5D4D - chains D and H of the 8 polymer chains in the assembly; structure by X-ray diffraction, 3.00 A resolution.

Chain D:
Protein: DNA-directed RNA polymerase subunit beta'
Organism: Thermus thermophilus (strain HB8 / ATCC 27634 / DSM 579)
Notes: EC 2.7.7.6
UniProtKB: Q8RQE8 (RPOC_THET8); residue numbers follow UniProt; this construct covers 1-1524
Amino-acid sequence (1524 residues; numbered 1 to 1524; the number before each row is that of its first residue):
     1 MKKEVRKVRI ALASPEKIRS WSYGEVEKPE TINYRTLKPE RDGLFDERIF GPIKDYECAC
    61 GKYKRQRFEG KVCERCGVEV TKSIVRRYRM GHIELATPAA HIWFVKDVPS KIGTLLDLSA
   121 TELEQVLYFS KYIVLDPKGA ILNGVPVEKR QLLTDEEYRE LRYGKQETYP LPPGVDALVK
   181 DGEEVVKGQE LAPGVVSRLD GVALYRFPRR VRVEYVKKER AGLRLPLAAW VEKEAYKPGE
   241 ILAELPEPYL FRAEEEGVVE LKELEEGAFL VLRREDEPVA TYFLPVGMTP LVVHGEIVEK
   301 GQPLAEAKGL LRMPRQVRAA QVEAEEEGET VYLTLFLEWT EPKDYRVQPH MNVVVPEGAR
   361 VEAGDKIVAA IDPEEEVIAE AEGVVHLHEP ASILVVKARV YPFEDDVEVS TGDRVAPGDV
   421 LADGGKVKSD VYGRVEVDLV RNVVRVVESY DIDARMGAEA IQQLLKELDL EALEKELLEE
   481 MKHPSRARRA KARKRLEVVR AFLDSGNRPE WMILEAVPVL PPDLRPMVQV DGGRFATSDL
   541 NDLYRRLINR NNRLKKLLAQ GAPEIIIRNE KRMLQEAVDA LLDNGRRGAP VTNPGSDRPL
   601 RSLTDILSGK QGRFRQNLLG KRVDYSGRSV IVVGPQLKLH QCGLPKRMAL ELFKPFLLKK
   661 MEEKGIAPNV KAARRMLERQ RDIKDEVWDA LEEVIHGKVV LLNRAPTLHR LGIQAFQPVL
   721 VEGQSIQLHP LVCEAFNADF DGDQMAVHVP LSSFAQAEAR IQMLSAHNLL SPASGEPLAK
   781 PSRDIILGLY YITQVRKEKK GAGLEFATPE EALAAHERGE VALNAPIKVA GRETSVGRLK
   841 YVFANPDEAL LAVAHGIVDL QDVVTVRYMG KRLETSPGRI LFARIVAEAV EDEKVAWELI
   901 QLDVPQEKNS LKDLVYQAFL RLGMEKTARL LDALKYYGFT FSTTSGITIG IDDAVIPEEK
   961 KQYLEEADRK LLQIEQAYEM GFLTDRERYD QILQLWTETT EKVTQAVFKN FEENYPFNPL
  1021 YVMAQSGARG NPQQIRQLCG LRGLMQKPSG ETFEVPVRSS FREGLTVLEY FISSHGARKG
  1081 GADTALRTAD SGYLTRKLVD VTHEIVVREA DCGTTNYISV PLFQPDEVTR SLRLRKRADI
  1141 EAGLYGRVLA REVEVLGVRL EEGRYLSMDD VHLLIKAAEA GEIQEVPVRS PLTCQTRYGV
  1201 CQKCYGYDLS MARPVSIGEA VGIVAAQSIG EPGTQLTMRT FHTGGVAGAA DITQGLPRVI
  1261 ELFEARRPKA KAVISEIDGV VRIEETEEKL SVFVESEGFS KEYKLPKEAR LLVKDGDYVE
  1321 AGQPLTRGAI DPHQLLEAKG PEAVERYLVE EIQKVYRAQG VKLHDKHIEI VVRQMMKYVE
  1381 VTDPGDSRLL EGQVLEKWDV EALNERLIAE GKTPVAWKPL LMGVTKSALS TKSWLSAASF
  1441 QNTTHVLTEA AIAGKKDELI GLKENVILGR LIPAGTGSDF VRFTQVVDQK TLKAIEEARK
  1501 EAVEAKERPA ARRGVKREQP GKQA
Not modelled in the structure: 1-2, 1238-1252, 1503-1524
Metal / ion sites: Zn2+ site 1: Cys-58, Cys-60, Cys-73, Cys-76; Mg2+ site 1: Asp-739, Asp-741, Asp-743 (together with cytidine-5'-monophosphate); Mg2+ site 2 near Lys-840 (its only coordinating residue here); Zn2+ site 2: Cys-1112, Cys-1194, Cys-1201, Cys-1204
Residues lining bound ligands: cytidine-5'-monophosphate / NAD: Arg-704, Ala-705, Asp-739, Asp-741, Gly-742, Asp-743

Chain H:
Molecule: 27-nt DNA strand
Sequence (27 nucleotides; each row starts with the number of its first residue):
     1 TATAATGGGA GCTGTCACGG ATGCAGG
Not modelled in the structure: 12-15, 26-27

How chain D and chain H interact:
Contacting residue pairs (5; chain D residue first):
  Pro-109(D) / DT22(H)  phosphate contact
  Lys-494(D) / DT22(H)  salt bridge to the phosphate
  Arg-1266(D) / DG19(H)  hydrogen bond to the phosphate
  Arg-1266(D) / DG20(H)  phosphate contact
  Lys-1426(D) / DA21(H)  salt bridge to the phosphate
Interface residues without a listed pair, chain D (5 interface residues in all): Glu-1264

In short:
5 residues of chain D face 4 of chain H across their interface; the contacts include 1 hydrogen bond and 2
salt bridges. Polar contacts include Arg-1266(D)/DG19(H), Lys-494(D)/DT22(H) and Lys-1426(D)/DA21(H). Bound to
chain D: cytidine-5'-monophosphate / NAD.
Chain D is DNA-directed RNA polymerase subunit beta' (Thermus thermophilus (strain HB8 / ATCC 27634 / DSM
579)) and chain H is a 27-nt DNA strand; the structure, Crystal structure of Thermus thermophilus product
complex for transcription initiation with NAD and CTP, was determined by X-ray diffraction, deposited together
with 5D4C and 5D4E.
